Entry 7EA8 (electron microscopy, 3.10 A resolution); this record covers chains C and J of the 11 polymer chains in the assembly.

[Chain C]
Name: Histone H2A type 1-D
Source organism: Homo sapiens
Reference sequence: P20671 (H2A1D_HUMAN); residues 14-117 here correspond to UniProt positions 15-118 (UniProt number = residue number + 1)
Chain sequence (104 residues; each row starts with the number of its first residue):
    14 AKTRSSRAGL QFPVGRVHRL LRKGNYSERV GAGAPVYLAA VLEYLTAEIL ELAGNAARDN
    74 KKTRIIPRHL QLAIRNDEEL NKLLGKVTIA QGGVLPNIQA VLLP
Curated features (UniProtKB/Swiss-Prot):
  - modified residue: Lys-36 (N6-(2-hydroxyisobutyryl)lysine), Lys-74 (N6-(2-hydroxyisobutyryl)lysine), Lys-75 (N6-(2-hydroxyisobutyryl)lysine), Lys-95 (N6-(2-hydroxyisobutyryl)lysine), Lys-99 (N6-glutaryllysine), Gln-104 (N5-methylglutamine)
  - cross-link: Lys-15 (Glycyl lysine isopeptide (Lys-Gly) (interchain with G-Cter in ubiquitin))

[Chain J]
Molecule: 601-DNA
Sequence (122 nucleotides; row label = number of the first residue in the row):
    24 TGCCTGGAGA CTAGGGAGTA ATCCCCTTGG CGGTTAAAAC GCGGGGGACA GCGCGTACGT
    84 GCGTTTAAGC GGTGCTAGAG CTGTCTACGA CCAATTGAGC GGCCTCGGCA CCGGGATTCT
   144 CG

[Chain C / chain J interface]
Contacting residue pairs (12; chain C residue first):
  Arg-29(C) with DC123(J), salt bridge to the phosphate
  Glu-41(C) with DA113(J), phosphate contact
  Arg-42(C) with DG112(J), phosphate contact; DA113(J), phosphate contact
  Val-43(C) with DG112(J), sugar contact; DA113(J), hydrogen bond to the phosphate
  Gly-44(C) with DG112(J), phosphate contact
  Ala-45(C) with DG112(J), phosphate contact
  Thr-76(C) with DG131(J), phosphate contact; DC132(J), hydrogen bond to the phosphate
  Arg-77(C) with DG131(J), hydrogen bond to the phosphate; DC132(J), hydrogen bond to the phosphate
Interface residues without a listed pair, chain C (9 interface residues in all): Lys-75
Interface residues without a listed pair, chain J (7 interface residues in all): DG122, DA133

[Overview]
Chain C and chain J form an interface of 9 and 7 residues respectively; the contacts include 4 hydrogen bonds
and 1 salt bridge. Polar pairs include Val-43(C)/DA113(J), Thr-76(C)/DC132(J) and Arg-77(C)/DG131(J).
Chain C is Histone H2A type 1-D (Homo sapiens) and chain J is 601-DNA; the structure, Human SETD2 bound to a
nucleosome containing oncohistone mutations, was determined by electron microscopy, deposited together with
7EA5.
